8W9D - chains b and j of the 18 polymer chains in the assembly; structure by electron microscopy, 3.90 A resolution.

Chain b:
Name: Histone H4
Organism: Homo sapiens
UniProtKB: P62805 (H4_HUMAN); residues 0-102 here correspond to UniProt positions 1-103 (UniProt number = residue number + 1)
Amino-acid sequence (103 residues; each row starts with the number of its first residue; numbering starts at 0):
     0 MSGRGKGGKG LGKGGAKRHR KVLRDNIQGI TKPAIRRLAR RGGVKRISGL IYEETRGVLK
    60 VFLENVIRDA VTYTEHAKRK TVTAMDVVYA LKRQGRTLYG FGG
Disordered / not traced: 0-20
Curated features (UniProtKB/Swiss-Prot):
  - DNA-binding region: Lys16 to Lys20
  - modified residue: Ser1 (N-acetylserine), Arg3 (Asymmetric dimethylarginine), Lys5 (N6-(2-hydroxyisobutyryl)lysine), Lys8 (N6-(2-hydroxyisobutyryl)lysine), Lys12 (N6-(2-hydroxyisobutyryl)lysine), Lys16 (N6-(2-hydroxyisobutyryl)lysine), Lys20 (N6,N6,N6-trimethyllysine), Lys31 (N6-(2-hydroxyisobutyryl)lysine), Lys44 (N6-(2-hydroxyisobutyryl)lysine), Ser47 (Phosphoserine), Tyr51 (Phosphotyrosine), Lys59 (N6-(2-hydroxyisobutyryl)lysine), Lys77 (N6-(2-hydroxyisobutyryl)lysine), Lys79 (N6-(2-hydroxyisobutyryl)lysine), Thr80 (Phosphothreonine), Tyr88 (Phosphotyrosine), Lys91 (N6-(2-hydroxyisobutyryl)lysine)
  - cross-link (Glycyl lysine isopeptide (Lys-Gly)): Lys12 (interchain with G-Cter in SUMO2), Lys20 (interchain with G-Cter in SUMO2), Lys31 (interchain with G-Cter in SUMO2), Lys59 (interchain with G-Cter in SUMO2), Lys79 (interchain with G-Cter in SUMO2), Lys91 (interchain with G-Cter in SUMO2)

Chain j:
Molecule: 3-DNA
Organism: Homo sapiens
Sequence (147 nucleotides; each row starts with the number of its first residue; numbers below 1 keep their minus sign (DA-73 is residue -73)):
   -73 ATCAATATCC ACCTGCAGAT ACTACCAAAA GTGTATTTGG AAACTGCTCC ATCAAAAGGC
   -13 ATGTTCAGCT GGATTCCAGC TGAACATGCC TTTTGATGGA GCAGTTTCCA AATACACTTT
    47 TGGTAGTATC TGCAGGTGGA TATTGAT

Chain b / chain j interface:
Residue-residue contacts - 10 pairs, chain b then chain j:
  Arg45(b) - DT7(j)  hydrogen bond to the sugar
  Arg45(b) - DG8(j)  phosphate contact
  Ile46(b) - DT7(j)  phosphate contact
  Ile46(b) - DG8(j)  hydrogen bond to the phosphate
  Ser47(b) - DT7(j)  hydrogen bond to the phosphate
  Gly48(b) - DT7(j)  hydrogen bond to the phosphate
  Arg78(b) - DC28(j)  phosphate contact
  Lys79(b) - DG27(j)  salt bridge to the phosphate
  Lys79(b) - DC28(j)  hydrogen bond to the phosphate
  Thr80(b) - DC28(j)  hydrogen bond to the phosphate
Other interface residues (no listed pair), chain b (8 interface residues in all): Arg39
Other interface residues (no listed pair), chain j (6 interface residues in all): DA9, DA29

In short:
8 residues of chain b and 6 residues of chain j are in contact; the contacts include 6 hydrogen bonds and 1
salt bridge. Polar contacts include Arg45(b)-DT7(j), Ile46(b)-DG8(j) and Ser47(b)-DT7(j). From UniProt: a
DNA-binding region on chain b.
Chain b is Histone H4 and chain j is 3-DNA, both from Homo sapiens; the structure, Cryo-EM structure of the
Rpd3S-nucleosome complex from budding yeast in State 1, was determined by electron microscopy (same
publication as 8W9C, 8W9E and 8W9F).
